PDB entry 5IOR | X-ray diffraction, 1.95 A resolution | chain A

[Chain A]
Name: Thymidylate synthase ThyX
Organism: Thermotoga maritima (strain ATCC 43589 / MSB8 / DSM 3109 / JCM 10099)
Notes: EC 2.1.1.148
UniProtKB: Q9WYT0 (THYX_THEMA); residues 1-220 here = UniProt positions 1-220
Amino-acid sequence (232 residues; row label = number of the first residue in the row; numbers below 1 keep their minus sign (Met-11 is residue -11)):
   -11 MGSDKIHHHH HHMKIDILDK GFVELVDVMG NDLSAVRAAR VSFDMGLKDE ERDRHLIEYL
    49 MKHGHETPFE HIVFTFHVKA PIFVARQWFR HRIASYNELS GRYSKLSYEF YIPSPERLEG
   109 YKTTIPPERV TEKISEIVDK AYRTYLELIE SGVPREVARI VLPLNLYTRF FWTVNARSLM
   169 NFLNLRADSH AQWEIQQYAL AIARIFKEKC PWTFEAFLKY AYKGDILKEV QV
Unresolved in the structure: -11 to 1, 35, 219-220
Sequence notes: initiating methionine (-11); expression tag (-10 to 0)
Ligand contacts:
  - 2'-deoxy-5'-O-sulfouridine (DUS): Arg74, Gln75, Phe77, Arg78, Glu86, Leu87, Ser88, Gly89, Arg90, Arg147, Arg174
  - FAD (flavin-adenine dinucleotide): Thr55, Glu58, Arg78, His79, Arg80, Ile81, Ala82, Ser83, Tyr84, Asn85, Glu86, Ser88, Arg90, Tyr91, Asn163, Arg165, Ser166, Asn169, Leu173, Arg174, His178, Ala179
  - riboflavin (RBF): Ala27, His43, Leu44, Tyr47, Leu48, His53, Thr55, Pro56, Asn85, Tyr91, His178
UniProt features mapped onto this chain:
  - motif: Arg78 to Ser88 (ThyX motif)
  - active site: Arg174 (Involved in ionization of N3 of dUMP, leading to its activation)
  - binding site (FAD): Thr55, Arg78 to Ile81, Glu86, Asn163 to Arg165, Asn169
  - binding site (dUMP): Gln75 to Arg78, Glu86 to Arg90, Arg147, Arg174
  - mutagenesis: His53 (H53A: Shows 1.39% of wild-type activity), Ser88 (S88A/C: Still catalytically active although shows a large decrease in activity), Arg90 (R90A: Binds dUMP 670-fold weaker than wild-type), Glu144 (E144A: Shows 0.113% of wild-type activity; E144R: Shows 0.016% of wild-type activity), Arg174 (R174A: Still catalytically active although only shows 0.0008% of wild-type activity. Binds dUMP 7300-fold weaker than wild-type; R174K: Loss of catalytic activity)
From the paper describing this entry:
  - catalytic residues: Arg174

[Overview]
Bound to chain A: flavin-adenine dinucleotide, 2'-deoxy-5'-O-sulfouridine and riboflavin. UniProt lists
active-site residue Arg174, 10 FAD-binding residues, 11 dUMP-binding residues and 5 mutagenesis sites. From
the paper: the catalytic residue Arg174.
Chain A is Thymidylate synthase ThyX (Thermotoga maritima (strain ATCC 43589 / MSB8 / DSM 3109 / JCM 10099));
the structure, Flavin-dependent thymidylate synthase in complex with FAD and 2'-deoxyuridine-5'-monosulfate,
was determined by X-ray diffraction together with 5IOQ, 5IOS and 5IOT from the same study.
